2COI - chains A and B; structure by X-ray diffraction, 1.90 A resolution.

# Chain A (and B)
Name: branched chain aminotransferase 1, cytosolic
Organism: Homo sapiens
Notes: EC 2.6.1.42; chain B of this document is another copy of the same molecule, construct and numbering; everything in this record applies to it too
UniProtKB: P54687 (BCAT1_HUMAN); residue numbers follow UniProt; this construct covers 1-386
Sequence (386 residues; numbered 1 to 386; the number before each row is that of its first residue):
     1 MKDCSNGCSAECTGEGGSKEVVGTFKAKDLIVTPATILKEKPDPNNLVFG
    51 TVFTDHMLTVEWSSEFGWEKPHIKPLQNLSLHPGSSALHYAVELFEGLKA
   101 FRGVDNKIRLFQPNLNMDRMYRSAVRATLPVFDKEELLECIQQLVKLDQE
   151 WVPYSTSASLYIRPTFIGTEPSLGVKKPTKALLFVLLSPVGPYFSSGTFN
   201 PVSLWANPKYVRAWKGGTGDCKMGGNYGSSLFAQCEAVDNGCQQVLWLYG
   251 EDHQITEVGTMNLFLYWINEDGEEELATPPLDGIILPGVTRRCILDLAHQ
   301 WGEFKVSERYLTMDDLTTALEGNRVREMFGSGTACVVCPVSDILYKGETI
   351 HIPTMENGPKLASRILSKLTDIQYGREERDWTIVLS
Unresolved in the structure: 1-21, 46, 194-198, 386 (chain B: 1-23, 45, 194-198, 386)
Disulfides: Cys-335/Cys-338
Covalent attachments: pyridoxal phosphate (PLP) linked to Lys-222
Construct notes: engineered mutation Arg-379 (Ser in P54687)
Residues lining bound ligands:
  - gabapentin (GBN; [1-(aminomethyl)cyclohexyl]acetic acid), molecule 1: Phe-49, Phe-95, Tyr-161, Arg-163, Tyr-193, Tyr-227, Thr-260, Met-261, Gly-332, Thr-333, Ala-334
  - gabapentin (GBN), molecule 2: Tyr-90, Leu-173, Val-175
  - pyridoxal phosphate (PLP): Arg-119, Arg-212, Tyr-227, Glu-257, Thr-260, Met-261, Asn-262, Leu-286, Gly-288, Val-289, Thr-290, Arg-291, Ser-331, Gly-332, Thr-333

# Chain A / chain B interface
Residue-residue contacts (114; chain A residue first):
  Phe-49(A) / Leu-173(B)
  Phe-49(A) / Gly-174(B)
  Gly-50(A) / Ser-172(B)
  Gly-50(A) / Leu-173(B)  hydrogen bond (backbone-backbone)
  Thr-51(A) / Ser-172(B)
  Phe-53(A) / His-82(B)
  Phe-53(A) / Pro-171(B)
  Phe-53(A) / Leu-173(B)  hydrophobic
  Gln-77(A) / Pro-83(B)
  Asn-78(A) / Ser-80(B)  hydrogen bond
  Asn-78(A) / Leu-81(B)
  Asn-78(A) / His-82(B)
  Asn-78(A) / Pro-83(B)
  Leu-79(A) / Leu-79(B)
  Leu-79(A) / Ser-80(B)
  Leu-79(A) / Leu-81(B)  hydrogen bond (backbone-backbone)
  Leu-79(A) / Leu-88(B)  hydrophobic
  Ser-80(A) / Asn-78(B)  hydrogen bond (backbone-side chain)
  Ser-80(A) / Leu-79(B)
  Leu-81(A) / Asn-78(B)
  Leu-81(A) / Leu-79(B)  hydrogen bond (backbone-backbone)
  His-82(A) / Phe-53(B)
  His-82(A) / Asn-78(B)
  Pro-83(A) / Met-57(B)  hydrophobic
  Pro-83(A) / Gln-77(B)
  Pro-83(A) / Phe-184(B)
  Pro-83(A) / Leu-186(B)  hydrophobic
  Gly-84(A) / Leu-186(B)
  Ala-87(A) / Ala-87(B)
  Ala-87(A) / Glu-93(B)
  Leu-88(A) / Leu-79(B)  hydrophobic
  Leu-88(A) / Leu-88(B)  hydrophobic
  Leu-88(A) / Glu-93(B)
  Leu-88(A) / Ile-167(B)
  His-89(A) / Glu-93(B)
  His-89(A) / Phe-95(B)
  His-89(A) / Arg-163(B)  hydrogen bond
  His-89(A) / Thr-165(B)
  His-89(A) / Gly-224(B)
  Tyr-90(A) / Glu-93(B)
  Tyr-90(A) / Phe-95(B)  hydrophobic
  Tyr-90(A) / Arg-163(B)  hydrogen bond
  Tyr-90(A) / Gly-224(B)
  Tyr-90(A) / Tyr-227(B)  hydrophobic
  Tyr-90(A) / Gly-228(B)  hydrogen bond (backbone-backbone)
  Ala-91(A) / Ala-91(B)  hydrophobic
  Ala-91(A) / Glu-93(B)  hydrogen bond (backbone-side chain)
  Ala-91(A) / Gly-224(B)
  Ala-91(A) / Gly-225(B)
  Ala-91(A) / Gly-228(B)
  Val-92(A) / Leu-231(B)  hydrophobic
  Glu-93(A) / Ala-87(B)
  Glu-93(A) / Leu-88(B)
  Glu-93(A) / His-89(B)
  Glu-93(A) / Tyr-90(B)
  Glu-93(A) / Ala-91(B)  hydrogen bond (side chain-backbone)
  Phe-95(A) / His-89(B)
  Phe-95(A) / Tyr-90(B)  hydrophobic
  Val-125(A) / Phe-232(B)
  Arg-126(A) / Tyr-210(B)
  Arg-126(A) / Ser-229(B)
  Arg-126(A) / Phe-232(B)
  Ala-127(A) / Leu-231(B)
  Thr-128(A) / Leu-231(B)
  Thr-128(A) / Phe-232(B)
  Tyr-161(A) / Leu-173(B)  hydrophobic
  Arg-163(A) / His-89(B)  hydrogen bond
  Arg-163(A) / Tyr-90(B)  hydrogen bond
  Arg-163(A) / Leu-173(B)
  Thr-165(A) / His-89(B)
  Ile-167(A) / Leu-88(B)
  Pro-171(A) / Phe-53(B)
  Ser-172(A) / Gly-50(B)
  Ser-172(A) / Thr-51(B)
  Leu-173(A) / Gly-50(B)  hydrogen bond (backbone-backbone)
  Leu-173(A) / Tyr-161(B)  hydrophobic
  Leu-173(A) / Arg-163(B)
  Val-175(A) / Leu-231(B)  hydrophobic
  Lys-176(A) / Leu-231(B)
  Phe-184(A) / Pro-83(B)
  Phe-184(A) / His-89(B)
  Leu-186(A) / Pro-83(B)
  Lys-209(A) / Gly-216(B)
  Tyr-210(A) / Gly-216(B)
  Val-211(A) / Trp-214(B)  hydrogen bond (backbone-side chain)
  Val-211(A) / Lys-215(B)
  Val-211(A) / Gly-216(B)  hydrogen bond (backbone-backbone)
  Arg-212(A) / Trp-214(B)
  Trp-214(A) / Val-211(B)
  Trp-214(A) / Trp-214(B)  hydrophobic
  Trp-214(A) / Tyr-249(B)
  Lys-215(A) / Val-211(B)
  Gly-216(A) / Lys-209(B)
  Gly-216(A) / Tyr-210(B)
  Gly-216(A) / Val-211(B)  hydrogen bond (backbone-backbone)
  Thr-218(A) / Ser-229(B)  hydrogen bond
  Met-223(A) / Gly-228(B)
  Gly-224(A) / His-89(B)
  Gly-224(A) / Tyr-90(B)
  Gly-224(A) / Ala-91(B)
  Gly-225(A) / Ala-91(B)
  Gly-225(A) / Gly-225(B)
  Tyr-227(A) / Tyr-90(B)
  Gly-228(A) / Tyr-90(B)  hydrogen bond (backbone-backbone)
  Gly-228(A) / Ala-91(B)
  Ser-229(A) / Thr-218(B)
  Ser-229(A) / Met-223(B)
  Leu-231(A) / Val-92(B)  hydrophobic
  Leu-231(A) / Ala-127(B)
  Leu-231(A) / Thr-128(B)
  Leu-231(A) / Lys-176(B)
  Phe-232(A) / Val-125(B)
  Phe-232(A) / Arg-126(B)
  Phe-232(A) / Thr-128(B)
Other interface residues (no listed pair), chain A (61 interface residues in all): Met-57, Leu-76, Gly-174, Lys-177, Pro-178, Ser-188, Ala-213, Asn-226, Gln-234, Cys-235
Other interface residues (no listed pair), chain B (58 interface residues in all): Phe-49, Leu-76, Gly-84, Val-175, Lys-177, Pro-178, Ser-230, Cys-235

# Overview
61 residues of chain A and 58 residues of chain B are in contact; the contacts include 18 hydrogen bonds.
Polar pairs include Asn-78(A)/Ser-80(B), His-89(A)/Arg-163(B) and Tyr-90(A)/Arg-163(B). Chain A binds
gabapentin. Covalently linked pyridoxal phosphate: at Lys-222(A).
Chain A and chain B are both branched chain aminotransferase 1, cytosolic (Homo sapiens); the structure,
Crystal structure of oxidized human cytosolic branched-chain aminotransferase complexed with gabapentin, was
determined by X-ray diffraction together with 2A1H, 2COG and 2COJ from the same study.
